5S50 - chains B and C of the 6 polymer chains in the assembly; structure by X-ray diffraction, 3.10 A resolution.

== Chain B ==
Molecule: Tubulin beta-2B chain
Organism: Bos taurus
UniProtKB: Q6B856 (TBB2B_BOVIN); the author numbering skips numbers that UniProt does not, so the offset changes along the chain: 1-42 = UniProt 1-42; 45-360 = UniProt 43-358; 369-455 = UniProt 359-445
Sequence (445 residues; row label = number of the first residue in the row; note: 10 numbers in that range are skipped by the numbering (no residue carries them; nothing is unmodelled there)):
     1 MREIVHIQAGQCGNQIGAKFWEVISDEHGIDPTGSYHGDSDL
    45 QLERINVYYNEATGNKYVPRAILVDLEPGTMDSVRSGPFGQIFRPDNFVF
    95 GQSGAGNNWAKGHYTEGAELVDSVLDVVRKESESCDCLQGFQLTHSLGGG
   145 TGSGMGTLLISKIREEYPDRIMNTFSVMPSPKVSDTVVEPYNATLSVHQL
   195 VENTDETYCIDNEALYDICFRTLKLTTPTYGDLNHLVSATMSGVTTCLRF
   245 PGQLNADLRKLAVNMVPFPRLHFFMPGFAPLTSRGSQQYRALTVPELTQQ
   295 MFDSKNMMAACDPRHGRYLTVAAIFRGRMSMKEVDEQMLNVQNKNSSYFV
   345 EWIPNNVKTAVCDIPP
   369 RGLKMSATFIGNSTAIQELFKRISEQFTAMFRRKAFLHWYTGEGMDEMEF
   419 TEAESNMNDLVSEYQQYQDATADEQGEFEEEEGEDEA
Disordered / not traced: 279-280, 438-455
Bound ions: Mg2+ near Gln11 (its only coordinating residue here); Ca2+: Glu113 (shared with Glu284(C) of chain C)
Ligand contacts:
  - GDP (guanosine-5'-diphosphate): Gly10, Gln11, Cys12, Gln15, Ile16, Asp69, Ala99, Asn101, Ser140, Gly142, Gly143, Gly144, Thr145, Gly146, Ser147, Val171, Pro173, Val177, Asp179, Glu183, Asn206, Leu209, Tyr224, Leu227, Asn228
  - WZD (N-[(furan-2-yl)methyl]-1H-benzimidazol-2-amine): Tyr52, Gln136, Asn167, Glu200, Tyr202, Val238, Thr239, Cys241, Leu242, Leu252, Leu255, Met259, Ala316, Ile318, Ile378
UniProt features mapped onto this chain:
  - motif: Met1 to Ile4 (MREI motif)
  - binding site (GTP): Gln11, Glu71, Ser140, Gly144, Thr145, Gly146, Asn206, Asn228
  - binding site (Mg(2+)): Glu71
  - modified residue: Ser40 (Phosphoserine), Thr57 (Phosphothreonine), Lys60 (N6-acetyllysine), Ser174 (Phosphoserine), Thr287 (Phosphothreonine), Thr292 (Phosphothreonine), Arg320 (Omega-N-methylarginine), Glu448 (5-glutamyl polyglutamate)
  - cross-link (Glycyl lysine isopeptide (Lys-Gly)): Lys60 (interchain with G-Cter in ubiquitin), Lys326 (interchain with G-Cter in ubiquitin)

== Chain C ==
Molecule: Tubulin alpha-1B chain
Organism: Bos taurus
UniProtKB: P81947 (TBA1B_BOVIN); residues 1-451 here = UniProt positions 1-451
Sequence (451 residues; each row starts with the number of its first residue):
     1 MRECISIHVGQAGVQIGNACWELYCLEHGIQPDGQMPSDKTIGGGDDSFN
    51 TFFSETGAGKHVPRAVFVDLEPTVIDEVRTGTYRQLFHPEQLITGKEDAA
   101 NNYARGHYTIGKEIIDLVLDRIRKLADQCTGLQGFLVFHSFGGGTGSGFT
   151 SLLMERLSVDYGKKSKLEFSIYPAPQVSTAVVEPYNSILTTHTTLEHSDC
   201 AFMVDNEAIYDICRRNLDIERPTYTNLNRLISQIVSSITASLRFDGALNV
   251 DLTEFQTNLVPYPRIHFPLATYAPVISAEKAYHEQLSVAEITNACFEPAN
   301 QMVKCDPRHGKYMACCLLYRGDVVPKDVNAAIATIKTKRSIQFVDWCPTG
   351 FKVGINYQPPTVVPGGDLAKVQRAVCMLSNTTAIAEAWARLDHKFDLMYA
   401 KRAFVHWYVGEGMEEGEFSEAREDMAALEKDYEEVGVDSVEGEGEEEGEE
   451 Y
Disordered / not traced: 441-451
Bound ions: Ca2+ site 1: Asp39, Thr41, Gly44, Glu55; Ca2+ site 2: Glu284 (shared with Glu113(B) of chain B)
Ligand contacts: GTP (guanosine-5'-triphosphate): Gly10, Gln11, Ala12, Gln15, Ile16, Asp69, Asp98, Ala99, Ala100, Asn101, Asn102, Ser140, Gly142, Gly143, Gly144, Thr145, Gly146, Ile171, Pro173, Thr179, Glu183, Asn206, Tyr224, Leu227, Asn228, Ile231

== Chain B / chain C interface ==
Residue-residue contacts - 35 pairs, chain B then chain C:
  Gln96(B) with Met1(C); Arg2(C)
  Ser97(B) with Arg2(C)
  Asn101(B) with Glu254(C)
  Asp179(B) with Lys352(C), hydrogen bond (backbone-side chain)
  Thr180(B) with Glu254(C); Asn258(C)
  Val181(B) with Asn258(C), hydrogen bond (backbone-side chain)
  Thr221(B) with Pro325(C); Lys326(C)
  Ala397(B) with Trp346(C)
  Met398(B) with Trp346(C)
  Arg400(B) with Asp345(C), salt bridge; Ser439(C), hydrogen bond
  Arg401(B) with Tyr262(C), hydrogen bond (backbone-side chain); Trp346(C); Glu434(C), hydrogen bond (side chain-backbone); Val437(C), hydrogen bond (side chain-backbone); Asp438(C); Ser439(C), hydrogen bond
  Lys402(B) with Tyr262(C)
  Ala403(B) with Tyr262(C); Trp346(C), hydrophobic
  Phe404(B) with Thr257(C); Asn258(C); Val260(C); Pro261(C), hydrogen bond (backbone-backbone); Trp346(C), hydrophobic
  His406(B) with Val260(C), hydrogen bond (side chain-backbone); Pro261(C); Tyr262(C); Pro263(C)
  Trp407(B) with Gln256(C); Thr257(C), hydrogen bond (side chain-backbone); Val260(C), hydrogen bond (side chain-backbone)
Interface residues without a listed pair, chain B (19 interface residues in all): Gly100, Tyr210, Leu405
Interface residues without a listed pair, chain C (23 interface residues in all): Met313, Asn329, Pro348, Val435

== In short ==
19 residues of chain B face 23 of chain C across their interface, with 11 hydrogen bonds and 1 salt bridge.
Polar pairs include Arg400(B)-Asp345(C), Asp179(B)-Lys352(C) and Val181(B)-Asn258(C). Ligands of chain B: GDP
and compound WZD. Chain C binds GTP.
Chain B is Tubulin beta-2B chain and chain C is Tubulin alpha-1B chain, both from Bos taurus; the structure,
Tubulin-Z57299526-complex, was determined by X-ray diffraction together with 5S4L, 5S4M, 5S4N, 5S4O, 5S4P,
5S4Q and 52 further entries from the same study.
